6OMM - chains A and B of the 6 polymer chains in the assembly; structure by electron microscopy, 3.17 A resolution.

== Chain A ==
Name: Guanine nucleotide-binding protein G(i) subunit alpha-1
From: Homo sapiens
Reference sequence: P63096 (GNAI1_HUMAN); numbering as in UniProt (aligned over 2-354)
Sequence (353 residues; numbered 2 to 354; the number before each row is that of its first residue):
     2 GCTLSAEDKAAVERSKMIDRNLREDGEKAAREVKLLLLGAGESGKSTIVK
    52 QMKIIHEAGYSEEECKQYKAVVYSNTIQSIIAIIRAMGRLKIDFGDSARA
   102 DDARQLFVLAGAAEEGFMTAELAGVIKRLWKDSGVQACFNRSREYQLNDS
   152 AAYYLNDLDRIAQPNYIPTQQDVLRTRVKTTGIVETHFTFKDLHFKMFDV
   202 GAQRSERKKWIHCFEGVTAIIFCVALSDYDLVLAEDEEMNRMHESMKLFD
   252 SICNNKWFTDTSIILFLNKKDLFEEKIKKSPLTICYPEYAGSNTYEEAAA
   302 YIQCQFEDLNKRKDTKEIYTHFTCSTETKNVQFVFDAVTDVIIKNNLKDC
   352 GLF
Disordered / not traced: 2-4, 56-181, 234-240
Differences from the reference sequence: engineered mutation Ala203 (Gly in P63096), Ser326 (Ala in P63096), Glu328 (Asp in P63096)
Swiss-Prot annotation at these positions:
  - region: Lys35 to Thr48 (G1 motif), Asp173 to Thr181 (G2 motif), Phe196 to Gly202, Gln204, Arg205 (G3 motif), Ile265 to Asp272 (G4 motif), Thr324, Cys325, Thr327, Thr329 (G5 motif)
  - binding site (GTP): Glu43 to Thr48, Ser151, Leu175 to Thr181, Asp200 to Gly202, Gln204, Asn269 to Asp272
  - binding site (Mg(2+)): Ser47, Thr181
  - modified residue: Arg178 (ADP-ribosylarginine), Gln204 (Deamidated glutamine), Cys351 (ADP-ribosylcysteine)
  - lipidation: Gly2 (N-myristoyl glycine), Cys3 (S-palmitoyl cysteine)
  - natural variant: Gly40 (G40C: In NEDHISB; G40R: In NEDHISB), Gly45 (G45D: In NEDHISB), Thr48 (T48I: In NEDHISB; T48K: In NEDHISB), Gln52 (Q52P: In NEDHISB), Ser75 (deletion: In NEDHISB; uncertain significance), Gln172 (deletion: In NEDHISB), Asp173 (D173V: In NEDHISB), Glu186 to Phe189 (deletion: In NEDHISB; uncertain significance), Cys224 (C224Y: In NEDHISB), Lys270 (K270N: In NEDHISB; K270R: In NEDHISB), Asp272 (D272G: In NEDHISB), Val332 (V332E: In NEDHISB; uncertain significance)
  - mutagenesis: Gly42 (G42R: Abolishes switch to an activated conformation and dissociation from beta and gamma subunits upon GTP binding. Abolishes interaction with RGS family members), Glu116 (E116L: Enhances interaction (inactive GDP-bound) with RGS14), Gln147 (Q147L: Enhances interaction (inactive GDP-bound) with RGS14), Glu245 (E245L: Enhances interaction (inactive GDP-bound) with RGS14)

== Chain B ==
Name: Guanine nucleotide-binding protein G(I)/G(S)/G(T) subunit beta-1
From: Homo sapiens
Reference sequence: P62873 (GBB1_HUMAN); numbering as in UniProt (aligned over 2-340)
Sequence (353 residues; numbered -12 to 340; the number before each row is that of its first residue; numbers below 1 keep their minus sign (His-12 is residue -12)):
   -12 HHHHHHHHMGSLLQSELDELRQEAEQLKNQIRDARKACADATLSQITNNI
    38 DPVGRIQMRTRRTLRGHLAKIYAMHWGTDSRLLVSASQDGKLIIWDSYTT
    88 NKVHAIPLRSSWVMTCAYAPSGNYVACGGLDNICSIYNLKTRQGNVRVSR
   138 ELAGHTGYLSCCRFLDDNQIVTSSGDTTCALWDIETGQQTTTFTGHTGDV
   188 MSLSLAPDTRLFVSGACDASAKLWDVREGMCRQTFTGHESDINAICFFPD
   238 GNAFATGSDDATCRLFDLRADQELMTYSHDNIICGITSVSFSKSGRLLLA
   288 GYDDFNCNVWDALKADRAGVLAGHDNRVSCLGVTDDGMAVATGSWDSFLK
   338 IWN
Disordered / not traced: -12 to 4
Differences from the reference sequence: expression tag (-12 to 1); engineered mutation Glu6 (Gln in P62873), Gln130 (Glu in P62873), Asp237 (Asn in P62873)
Swiss-Prot annotation at these positions:
  - modified residue: Ser2 (N-acetylserine), His266 (Phosphohistidine)
  - natural variant: Leu30 (L30F: In MRD42; uncertain significance), Arg52 (R52G: In MRD42), Gly64 (G64V: In MRD42), Asp76 (D76E: In MRD42; D76G: In MRD42), Gly77 (G77S: In MRD42), Lys78 (K78R: In MRD42), Ile80 (I80N: In MRD42; I80T: In MRD42), His91 (H91R: In MRD42; uncertain significance), Ala92 (A92T: In MRD42), Pro94 (P94S: In MRD42), Leu95 (L95P: In MRD42), Arg96 (R96L: In MRD42), 5 further natural variant entries in UniProt

== How chain A and chain B interact ==
Pairs across the interface (53; chain A residue first):
  Val13(A) - Asn88(B)
  Arg15(A) - Val90(B)  hydrogen bond (side chain-backbone)
  Arg15(A) - His91(B)
  Ser16(A) - Asn88(B)
  Ser16(A) - Lys89(B)  hydrogen bond (side chain-backbone)
  Ile19(A) - Lys89(B)
  Ile19(A) - Ala92(B)  hydrophobic
  Asp20(A) - Lys89(B)  salt bridge
  Leu23(A) - Gly53(B)
  Leu23(A) - Lys78(B)
  Leu23(A) - Ile80(B)  hydrophobic
  Leu23(A) - Lys89(B)
  Leu23(A) - Ala92(B)  hydrophobic
  Asp26(A) - Lys78(B)  salt bridge
  Gly27(A) - Leu55(B)
  Thr182(A) - Asp118(B)
  Thr182(A) - Asn119(B)
  Gly183(A) - Leu117(B)
  Gly183(A) - Asn119(B)
  Ile184(A) - Ser97(B)
  Ile184(A) - Trp99(B)
  Ile184(A) - Leu117(B)  hydrogen bond (backbone-backbone)
  Glu186(A) - Ser97(B)
  Glu186(A) - Trp99(B)
  Phe199(A) - Trp99(B)
  Gln204(A) - Leu117(B)
  Gln204(A) - Tyr145(B)
  Ser206(A) - Tyr145(B)
  Ser206(A) - Gly162(B)
  Ser206(A) - Asp186(B)
  Glu207(A) - Asp186(B)  hydrogen bond (backbone-side chain)
  Lys209(A) - Asp228(B)  salt bridge
  Lys210(A) - Met101(B)
  Lys210(A) - Tyr145(B)
  Lys210(A) - Met188(B)
  Lys210(A) - Cys204(B)
  Lys210(A) - Asp228(B)  salt bridge
  Lys210(A) - Asn230(B)  hydrogen bond
  Lys210(A) - Asp246(B)  salt bridge
  Trp211(A) - Leu117(B)  hydrophobic
  His213(A) - Lys57(B)
  His213(A) - Tyr59(B)  hydrogen bond
  His213(A) - Trp332(B)
  Cys214(A) - Tyr59(B)
  Cys214(A) - Trp99(B)
  Cys214(A) - Met101(B)  hydrophobic
  Cys214(A) - Leu117(B)  hydrophobic
  Phe215(A) - Trp99(B)  hydrophobic
  Phe215(A) - Leu117(B)  hydrophobic
  Glu216(A) - Lys57(B)  salt bridge
  Glu216(A) - Trp332(B)
  Trp258(A) - Arg314(B)
  Trp258(A) - Trp332(B)  hydrophobic
Also at the interface, not in a pair above, chain A (27 interface residues in all): Ala12, Lys35, Arg205
Also at the interface, not in a pair above, chain B (32 interface residues in all): Arg52, Arg96, Ser98, Thr143, Gly144

== Overview ==
The interface between chain A and chain B involves 27 residues on one side and 32 on the other; the contacts
include 6 hydrogen bonds and 6 salt bridges. Polar contacts include Asp20(A)-Lys89(B), Asp26(A)-Lys78(B) and
Lys209(A)-Asp228(B).
Chain A is Guanine nucleotide-binding protein G(i) subunit alpha-1 and chain B is Guanine nucleotide-binding
protein G(I)/G(S)/G(T) subunit beta-1, both from Homo sapiens; the structure, Cryo-EM structure of formyl
peptide receptor 2/lipoxin A4 receptor in complex with Gi, was determined by electron microscopy.
